6N7P - chains G and R of the 21 polymer chains in the assembly; structure by electron microscopy, 3.60 A resolution.

Chain G:
Name: 56 kDa U1 small nuclear ribonucleoprotein component
Organism: Saccharomyces cerevisiae (strain ATCC 204508 / S288c)
UniProtKB: Q03782 (SNU56_YEAST); residue numbers follow UniProt; this construct covers 1-492
Amino-acid sequence (492 residues; numbered 1 to 492; the number before each row is that of its first residue):
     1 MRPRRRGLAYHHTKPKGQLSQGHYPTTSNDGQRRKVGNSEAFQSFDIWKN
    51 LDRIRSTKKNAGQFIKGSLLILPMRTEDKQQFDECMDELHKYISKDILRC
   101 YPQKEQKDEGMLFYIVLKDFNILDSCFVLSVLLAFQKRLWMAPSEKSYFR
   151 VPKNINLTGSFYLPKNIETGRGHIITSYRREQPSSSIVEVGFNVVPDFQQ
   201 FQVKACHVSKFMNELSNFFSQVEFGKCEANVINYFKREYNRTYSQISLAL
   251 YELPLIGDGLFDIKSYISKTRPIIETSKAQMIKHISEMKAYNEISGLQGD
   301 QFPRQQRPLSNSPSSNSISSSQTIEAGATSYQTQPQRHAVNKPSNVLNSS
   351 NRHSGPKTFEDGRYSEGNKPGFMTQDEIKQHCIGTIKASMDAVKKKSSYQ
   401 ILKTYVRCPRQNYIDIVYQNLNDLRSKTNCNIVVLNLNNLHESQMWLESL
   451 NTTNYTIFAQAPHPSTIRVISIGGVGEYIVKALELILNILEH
Not modelled in the structure: 1-42, 171-184, 296-492
Curated features (UniProtKB/Swiss-Prot):
  - mutagenesis: Ser-125 (S125F: Loss of function)

Chain R:
Molecule: U1 snRNA
Organism: Saccharomyces cerevisiae (strain ATCC 204508 / S288c)
Sequence (568 nucleotides; row label = number of the first residue in the row):
     1 AUACUUACCUUAAGAUAUCAGAGGAGAUCAAGAAGUCCUACUGAUCAAAC
    51 AUGCGCUUCCAAUAGUAGAAGGACGUUAAGCAUUUAUCAUUGAACUAUAA
   101 UUGUUCAUUGAAGUCAUUGAUGCAAACUCCUUGGUCACACACACAUACGG
   151 CGCGGAAGGCGUGUUUGCUGACGUUUCCAUUCCCUUGUUUCAAUCAUUGG
   201 UUAAUCCCUUGAUUCCUUUGGGGAUUUUUGGGUUAAACUGAUUUUUGGGG
   251 CCCUUUGUUUCUUCUGCCUGGAGAAGUUUGACACCAAAUUCAAAUUGGUG
   301 UUAGGGGAGCUGGGGCCUUUCAAAAGAGAGCUUUGUAGAGGCAUUCUUUU
   351 UGACUACUUUUCUCUAGCGUGCCAUUUUAGUUUUUGACGGCAGAUUCGAA
   401 UGAACUUAAGUUUAUGAUGAAGGUAUGGCUGUUGAGAUUAUUUGGUCGGG
   451 AUUGUAGUUUGAAGAUGUGCUCUUUUGAGCAGUCUCAACUUUGCUCGUUC
   501 CCGUUAUGGGAAAAAUUUUGGAAGGUCUUGGUAGGAACGGGUGGAUCUUA
   551 UAAUUUUUGAUUUAUUUU
Not modelled in the structure: 27-33, 566-568

Interface between chain G and chain R:
Contacting residue pairs - 19 pairs, chain G then chain R:
  Arg-99(G) with U105(R), sugar contact
  Lys-104(G) with C106(R), hydrogen bond to the phosphate; A107(R), salt bridge to the phosphate
  Asn-166(G) with A79(R), base contact; U118(R), hydrogen bond to the phosphate
  Ile-167(G) with A79(R), hydrogen bond to the base
  Glu-168(G) with A79(R), base contact
  Gly-225(G) with U118(R), phosphate contact
  Lys-226(G) with U84(R), base contact; U117(R), hydrogen bond to the sugar; U118(R), phosphate contact; G119(R), hydrogen bond to the base; A120(R), base contact
  Cys-227(G) with A86(R), hydrogen bond to the base
  Glu-228(G) with A86(R), sugar contact
  Asn-233(G) with C106(R), hydrogen bond to the phosphate; A107(R), hydrogen bond to the phosphate
  Lys-236(G) with C106(R), hydrogen bond to the phosphate; A107(R), salt bridge to the phosphate
Interface residues without a listed pair, chain G (13 interface residues in all): Tyr-101, Glu-223
Interface residues without a listed pair, chain R (11 interface residues in all): U85

Overview:
13 residues of chain G and 11 residues of chain R are in contact; the contacts include 9 hydrogen bonds and 2
salt bridges. Polar contacts include Ile-167(G)/A79(R), Lys-226(G)/G119(R) and Cys-227(G)/A86(R). Curated
annotation (UniProt) lists one mutagenesis site on chain G.
Here chain G is 56 kDa U1 small nuclear ribonucleoprotein component and chain R is U1 snRNA, both from
Saccharomyces cerevisiae (strain ATCC 204508 / S288c). Entry 6N7P (S. cerevisiae spliceosomal E complex
(UBC4)) was determined by electron microscopy, deposited together with 6N7R.
